Entry 5VHO (electron microscopy, 8.30 A resolution (very low resolution: no residue pairs are listed; an interface is given only as per-side residue counts)); this record covers chains E and F of the 8 polymer chains in the assembly.

# Chain E
Name: 26S proteasome regulatory subunit 10B
Organism: Homo sapiens
UniProt: P62333 (PRS10_HUMAN); numbering as in UniProt (aligned over 128-389)
Amino-acid sequence (262 residues; each row starts with the number of its first residue):
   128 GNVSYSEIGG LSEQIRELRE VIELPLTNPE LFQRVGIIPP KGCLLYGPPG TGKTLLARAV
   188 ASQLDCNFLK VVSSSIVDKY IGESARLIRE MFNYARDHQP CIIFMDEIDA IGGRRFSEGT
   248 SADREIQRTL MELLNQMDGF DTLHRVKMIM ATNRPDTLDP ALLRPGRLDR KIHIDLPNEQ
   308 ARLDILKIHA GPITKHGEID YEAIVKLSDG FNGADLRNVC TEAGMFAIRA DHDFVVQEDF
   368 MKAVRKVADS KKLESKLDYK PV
Unresolved in the structure: 128-167, 240-246, 384-389

# Chain F
Name: 26S proteasome regulatory subunit 6A
Organism: Homo sapiens
UniProt: P17980 (PRS6A_HUMAN); numbering as in UniProt (aligned over 166-432)
Amino-acid sequence (267 residues; numbered 166 to 432; the number before each row is that of its first residue):
   166 TEYDSRVKAM EVDERPTEQY SDIGGLDKQI QELVEAIVLP MNHKEKFENL GIQPPKGVLM
   226 YGPPGTGKTL LARACAAQTK ATFLKLAGPQ LVQMFIGDGA KLVRDAFALA KEKAPSIIFI
   286 DELDAIGTKR FDSEKAGDRE VQRTMLELLN QLDGFQPNTQ VKVIAATNRV DILDPALLRS
   346 GRLDRKIEFP MPNEEARARI MQIHSRKMNV SPDVNYEELA RCTDDFNGAQ CKAVCVEAGM
   406 IALRRGATEL THEDYMEGIL EVQAKKK
Unresolved in the structure: 166-190, 429-432

# How chain E and chain F interact
At this resolution (8 A) residue pairs are not listed: 33 residues of chain E and 32 of chain F lie at the interface.

# Overview
Chain E and chain F form an interface of 33 and 32 residues respectively.
Here chain E is 26S proteasome regulatory subunit 10B and chain F is 26S proteasome regulatory subunit 6A,
both from Homo sapiens. Entry 5VHO (Conformational Landscape of the p28-Bound Human Proteasome Regulatory
Particle) was determined by electron microscopy, deposited together with 5VGZ, 5VHF, 5VHH, 5VHI, 5VHJ, 5VHM
and 5 further entries.
